Entry 7M20 (electron microscopy, 3.84 A resolution); this record covers chains B and C of the 18 polymer chains in the assembly.

== Chain B ==
Protein: Tubulin beta-3 chain
From: Homo sapiens
UniProt: Q13509 (TBB3_HUMAN); numbering as in UniProt (aligned over 1-450)
Chain sequence (450 residues; each row starts with the number of its first residue):
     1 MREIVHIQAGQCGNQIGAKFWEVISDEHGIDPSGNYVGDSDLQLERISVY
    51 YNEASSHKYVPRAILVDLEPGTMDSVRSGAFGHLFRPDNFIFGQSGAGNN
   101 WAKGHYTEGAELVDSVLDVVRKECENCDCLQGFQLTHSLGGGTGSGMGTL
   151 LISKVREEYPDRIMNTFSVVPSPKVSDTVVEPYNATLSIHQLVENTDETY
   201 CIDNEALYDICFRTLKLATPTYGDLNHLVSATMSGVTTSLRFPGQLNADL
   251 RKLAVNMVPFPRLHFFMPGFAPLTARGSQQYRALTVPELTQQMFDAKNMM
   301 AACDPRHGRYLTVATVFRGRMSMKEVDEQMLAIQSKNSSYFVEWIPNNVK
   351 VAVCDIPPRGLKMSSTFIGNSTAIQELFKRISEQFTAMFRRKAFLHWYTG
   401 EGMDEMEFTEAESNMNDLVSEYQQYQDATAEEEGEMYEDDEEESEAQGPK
Disordered / not traced: 430-450
Swiss-Prot annotation at these positions:
  - motif: Met1 to Ile4 (MREI motif)
  - binding site (GDP): Gly10, Gln11, Cys12, Gln15, Asn99, Ser138, Gly142, Thr143, Gly144, Asp177, Asn204, Tyr222, Asn226
  - binding site (GTP): Gln11, Glu69, Ser138, Gly142, Thr143, Gly144, Asn204, Asn226
  - binding site (Mg(2+)): Glu69
  - modified residue: Ser172 (Phosphoserine), Glu438 (5-glutamyl polyglutamate), Ser444 (Phosphoserine)
Ligand contacts:
  - GDP (guanosine-5'-diphosphate): Gly10, Gln11, Cys12, Gln15, Ile16, Asp67, Glu69, Ala97, Asn99, Ser138, Gly140, Gly141, Gly142, Thr143, Val169, Pro171, Val175, Glu181, Asn204, Tyr222, Leu225, Asn226
  - Cryptophycin 1 (YNP): Gly98, Asn99, Asn100, Lys103, Asp177, Thr178, Val179, Val180, Phe394, Trp397

== Chain C ==
Protein: Tubulin alpha-1B chain
From: Homo sapiens
UniProt: P68363 (TBA1B_HUMAN); residue numbers follow UniProt; this construct covers 1-451
Chain sequence (451 residues; numbered 1 to 451; the number before each row is that of its first residue):
     1 MRECISIHVGQAGVQIGNACWELYCLEHGIQPDGQMPSDKTIGGGDDSFN
    51 TFFSETGAGKHVPRAVFVDLEPTVIDEVRTGTYRQLFHPEQLITGKEDAA
   101 NNYARGHYTIGKEIIDLVLDRIRKLADQCTGLQGFLVFHSFGGGTGSGFT
   151 SLLMERLSVDYGKKSKLEFSIYPAPQVSTAVVEPYNSILTTHTTLEHSDC
   201 AFMVDNEAIYDICRRNLDIERPTYTNLNRLISQIVSSITASLRFDGALNV
   251 DLTEFQTNLVPYPRIHFPLATYAPVISAEKAYHEQLSVAEITNACFEPAN
   301 QMVKCDPRHGKYMACCLLYRGDVVPKDVNAAIATIKTKRSIQFVDWCPTG
   351 FKVGINYQPPTVVPGGDLAKVQRAVCMLSNTTAIAEAWARLDHKFDLMYA
   401 KRAFVHWYVGEGMEEGEFSEAREDMAALEKDYEEVGVDSVEGEGEEEGEE
   451 Y
Disordered / not traced: 437-451
Swiss-Prot annotation at these positions:
  - motif: Met1 to Cys4 (MREC motif)
  - active site: Glu254
  - binding site (GTP): Gly10, Gln11, Ala12, Gln15, Glu71, Ala99, Ser140, Gly143, Gly144, Thr145, Gly146, Thr179, Glu183, Asn206, Tyr224, Asn228, Leu252
  - binding site (Mg(2+)): Glu71
  - site: Tyr451 (Involved in polymerization)
  - modified residue: Lys40 (N6,N6,N6-trimethyllysine), Ser48 (Phosphoserine), Ser232 (Phosphoserine), Tyr282 (3'-nitrotyrosine), Arg339 (Omega-N-methylarginine), Ser439 (Phosphoserine), Glu443 (5-glutamyl polyglutamate), Glu445 (5-glutamyl polyglutamate), Tyr451 (3'-nitrotyrosine)
  - cross-link (Glycyl lysine isopeptide (Lys-Gly)): Lys326 (interchain with G-Cter in ubiquitin), Lys370 (interchain with G-Cter in ubiquitin)
Ligand contacts:
  - GTP (guanosine-5'-triphosphate): Gly10, Gln11, Ala12, Gln15, Asp69, Glu71, Asp98, Ala100, Asn101, Phe141, Gly142, Gly143, Gly144, Thr145, Gly146, Val177, Thr179, Glu183, Asn206, Tyr224, Leu227, Asn228
  - Cryptophycin 1 (YNP): Thr253, Glu254, Thr257, Asn258, Leu259, Val260, Pro261, Met313, Ala314, Cys347, Pro348, Lys352, Asn380

== Interface between chain B and chain C ==
Contacting residue pairs (22; chain B residue first):
  Arg2(B) - Glu97(C)
  Asp128(B) - Lys96(C)  salt bridge
  Cys129(B) - Glu97(C)  hydrogen bond
  Lys252(B) - Asn101(C)
  Ala254(B) - Trp407(C)  hydrophobic
  Val255(B) - Phe404(C)
  Val255(B) - Trp407(C)  hydrophobic
  Asn256(B) - Asn101(C)
  Asn256(B) - Thr179(C)
  Asn256(B) - Ala180(C)
  Asn256(B) - Val181(C)
  Asn256(B) - Phe404(C)
  Val258(B) - Phe404(C)
  Val258(B) - Trp407(C)
  Pro259(B) - Phe404(C)  hydrogen bond (backbone-backbone)
  Phe260(B) - Lys401(C)
  Trp344(B) - Leu397(C)
  Trp344(B) - Met398(C)
  Ile345(B) - Val181(C)  hydrophobic
  Ile345(B) - Phe404(C)  hydrophobic
  Pro346(B) - Val181(C)
  Asn347(B) - Val181(C)
Other interface residues (no listed pair), chain B (19 interface residues in all): Leu130, Ile163, Gln245, Met323, Lys324
Other interface residues (no listed pair), chain C (19 interface residues in all): Ala100, Asn102, Val182, Glu220, Arg221, Pro222, Lys394, Ala403

== Summary ==
Chain B and chain C each contribute 19 residues to their interface; the contacts include 2 hydrogen bonds and
1 salt bridge. Polar pairs include Asp128(B)-Lys96(C), Cys129(B)-Glu97(C) and Pro259(B)-Phe404(C). Bound to
chain B: GDP and Cryptophycin 1. Ligands of chain C: Cryptophycin 1 and GTP.
Here chain B is Tubulin beta-3 chain and chain C is Tubulin alpha-1B chain, both from Homo sapiens. Entry 7M20
(18-mer HeLa-tubulin rings in complex with Cryptophycin 1) was determined by electron microscopy, deposited
together with 7LXB and 7M18.
